4OEF - chain A; structure by X-ray diffraction, 1.80 A resolution.

[Chain A]
Name: Fibroblast growth factor 2
From: Homo sapiens
UniProt: P09038 (FGF2_HUMAN); residues -8 to 146 here correspond to UniProt positions 134-288 (UniProt number = residue number + 142)
Sequence (155 residues; each row starts with the number of its first residue; numbers below 1 keep their minus sign (Met-8 is residue -8)):
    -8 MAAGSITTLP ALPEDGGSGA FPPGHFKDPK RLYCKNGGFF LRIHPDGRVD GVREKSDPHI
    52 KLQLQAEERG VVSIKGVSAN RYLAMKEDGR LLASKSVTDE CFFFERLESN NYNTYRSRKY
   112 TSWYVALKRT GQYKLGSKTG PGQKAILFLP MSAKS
Not modelled in the structure: -8 to 18, 144-146
Sequence notes: engineered mutation Ser69 (Cys211 in P09038), Ser87 (Cys229 in P09038)
UniProt features mapped onto this chain:
  - region: Lys119 to Lys135 (Heparin-binding)
  - motif (Cell attachment site): Asp37 to Arg39, Asp79 to Arg81
  - binding site (heparin): Asn27
  - site (Important for interaction with integrin): Lys119, Arg120, Lys125
  - modified residue: Tyr73 (Phosphotyrosine)
  - cross-link: Lys86 (Glycyl lysine isopeptide (Lys-Gly) (interchain with G-Cter in SUMO1))

[Overview]
Curated annotation (UniProt) lists heparin-binding residue Asn27.
Chain A is Fibroblast growth factor 2 (Homo sapiens); the structure, Crystal Structure Analysis of
FGF2-Disaccharide (S6I2) complex, was determined by X-ray diffraction, deposited together with 4OEE and 4OEG.
